Entry 5LGT (X-ray diffraction, 3.00 A resolution); this record covers chains A and B.

Chain A:
Molecule: Lysine-specific histone demethylase 1A
From: Homo sapiens
Notes: EC 1.-.-.-
Reference sequence: O60341 (KDM1A_HUMAN); residues 123-852 here = UniProt positions 123-852
Amino-acid sequence (730 residues; numbered 123 to 852; the number before each row is that of its first residue):
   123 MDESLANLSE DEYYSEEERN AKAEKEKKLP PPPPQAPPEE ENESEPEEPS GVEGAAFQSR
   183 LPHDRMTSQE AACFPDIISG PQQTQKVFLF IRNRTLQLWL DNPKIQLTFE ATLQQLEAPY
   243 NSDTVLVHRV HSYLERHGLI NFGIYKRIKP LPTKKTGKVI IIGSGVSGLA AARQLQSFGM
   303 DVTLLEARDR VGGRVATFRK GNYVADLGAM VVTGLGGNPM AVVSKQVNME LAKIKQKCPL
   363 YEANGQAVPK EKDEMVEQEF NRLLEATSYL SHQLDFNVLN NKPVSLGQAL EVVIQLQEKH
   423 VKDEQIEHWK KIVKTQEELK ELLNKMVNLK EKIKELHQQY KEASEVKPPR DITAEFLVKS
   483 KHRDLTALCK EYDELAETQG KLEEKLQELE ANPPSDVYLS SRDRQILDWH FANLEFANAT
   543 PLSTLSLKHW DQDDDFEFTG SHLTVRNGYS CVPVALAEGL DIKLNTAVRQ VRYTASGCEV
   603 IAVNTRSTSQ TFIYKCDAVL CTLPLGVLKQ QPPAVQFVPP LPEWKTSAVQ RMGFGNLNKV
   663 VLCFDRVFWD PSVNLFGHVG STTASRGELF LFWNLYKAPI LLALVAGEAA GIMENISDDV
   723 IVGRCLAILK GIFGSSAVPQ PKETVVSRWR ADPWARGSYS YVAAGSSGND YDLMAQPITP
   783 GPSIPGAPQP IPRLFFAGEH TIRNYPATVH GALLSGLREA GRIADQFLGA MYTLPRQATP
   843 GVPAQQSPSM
Disordered / not traced: 123-170, 837-852
Ligand contacts:
  - 6W3 (4-methyl-N-[2-[[4-(1-methylpiperidin-4-yl)oxyphenoxy]methyl]phenyl]thieno[3,2-b]pyrrole-5-carboxamide): M332, V333, T335, I356, F538, A539, N540, D555, H564, L659, L677, W695, Y761, P808, A809, T810
  - FAD (flavin-adenine dinucleotide): I284, G285, S286, G287, V288, S289, G290, L307, E308, A309, R310, G314, G315, R316, V317, L329, G330, A331, M332, V333, T588, A589, V590, T624, L625, P626, V629, V637, L659, K661, W751, W756, S760, Y761, G800, E801, A809, T810, V811, H812, A814

Chain B:
Molecule: REST corepressor 1
From: Homo sapiens
Reference sequence: Q9UKL0 (RCOR1_HUMAN); residues 305-482 here = UniProt positions 305-482
Amino-acid sequence (178 residues; each row starts with the number of its first residue):
   305 RAKRKPPKGM FLSQEDVEAV SANATAATTV LRQLDMELVS VKRQIQNIKQ TNSALKEKLD
   365 GGIEPYRLPE VIQKCNARWT TEEQLLAVQA IRKYGRDFQA ISDVIGNKSV VQVKNFFVNY
   425 RRRFNIDEVL QEWEAEHGKE ETNGPSNQKP VKSPDNSIKM PEEEDEAPVL DVRYASAS
Disordered / not traced: 305-307, 441-482

Chain A / chain B interface:
Pairs across the interface (89):
  E381(A) - M314(B)
  R384(A) - P311(B)
  R384(A) - K312(B)  hydrogen bond (side chain-backbone)
  R384(A) - G313(B)
  R384(A) - M314(B)
  E387(A) - P311(B)
  A388(A) - M314(B)  hydrophobic
  Y391(A) - R308(B)
  Y391(A) - K309(B)
  Y391(A) - P310(B)
  Y391(A) - L316(B)  hydrophobic
  L392(A) - L316(B)  hydrophobic
  Q395(A) - R308(B)  hydrogen bond (side chain-backbone)
  L396(A) - Q318(B)
  F398(A) - V321(B)  hydrophobic
  V415(A) - L316(B)  hydrophobic
  Q417(A) - V324(B)
  Q417(A) - A331(B)
  L418(A) - F315(B)
  L418(A) - V324(B)  hydrophobic
  Q419(A) - G313(B)
  Q419(A) - M314(B)
  Q419(A) - F315(B)  hydrogen bond (side chain-backbone)
  E420(A) - L335(B)
  K421(A) - D320(B)  salt bridge
  K421(A) - L335(B)
  H422(A) - F315(B)
  K424(A) - L335(B)
  K424(A) - D339(B)  salt bridge
  D425(A) - L338(B)
  Q427(A) - L342(B)
  I428(A) - L342(B)
  W431(A) - V345(B)  hydrophobic
  W431(A) - K346(B)
  W431(A) - I349(B)
  K432(A) - V345(B)
  I434(A) - I349(B)  hydrophobic
  V435(A) - I349(B)  hydrophobic
  Q438(A) - I352(B)
  Q438(A) - K353(B)
  Q438(A) - N356(B)  hydrogen bond (backbone-side chain)
  E439(A) - I352(B)
  L441(A) - N356(B)
  K442(A) - T355(B)
  K442(A) - N356(B)
  L445(A) - N356(B)
  L445(A) - L359(B)  hydrophobic
  L445(A) - K360(B)
  N446(A) - L359(B)
  M448(A) - L363(B)  hydrophobic
  V449(A) - K362(B)
  V449(A) - L363(B)  hydrophobic
  K452(A) - K362(B)
  K452(A) - D364(B)
  K452(A) - G366(B)
  I455(A) - Y370(B)  hydrophobic
  K456(A) - Y370(B)
  Y462(A) - L372(B)
  I474(A) - E386(B)
  I474(A) - L389(B)  hydrophobic
  I474(A) - Q393(B)
  T475(A) - Q393(B)
  F478(A) - L390(B)
  F478(A) - Q393(B)
  F478(A) - A394(B)
  F478(A) - K397(B)
  K481(A) - V408(B)
  S482(A) - K397(B)
  S482(A) - Y398(B)
  S482(A) - V408(B)
  H484(A) - L372(B)
  H484(A) - P373(B)
  H484(A) - V375(B)
  R485(A) - Y398(B)  hydrogen bond
  R485(A) - A404(B)
  R485(A) - D407(B)  salt bridge
  R485(A) - V408(B)
  D486(A) - K397(B)  salt bridge
  D486(A) - Y398(B)  hydrogen bond
  L487(A) - Y370(B)
  L487(A) - L372(B)  hydrophobic
  C491(A) - I367(B)  hydrophobic
  Y494(A) - L363(B)
  Y494(A) - G366(B)
  Y494(A) - I367(B)
  D495(A) - I367(B)
  D495(A) - R371(B)  salt bridge
  E505(A) - K360(B)
  E512(A) - K353(B)  salt bridge
Also at the interface, not in a pair above, chain A (57 interface residues in all): L385, L401, V414, H459, E477, T488, Y520
Also at the interface, not in a pair above, chain B (51 interface residues in all): S325, E341, Q348, P369

Overview:
Chain A and chain B form an interface of 57 and 51 residues respectively, with 6 hydrogen bonds and 6 salt
bridges. Among the polar pairs are K421(A)-D320(B), K424(A)-D339(B) and R485(A)-D407(B). Bound to chain A:
flavin-adenine dinucleotide and compound 6W3.
Chain A is Lysine-specific histone demethylase 1A and chain B is REST corepressor 1, both from Homo sapiens;
the structure, Thieno[3,2-b]pyrrole-5-carboxamides as Novel Reversible Inhibitors of Histone Lysine
Demethylase KDM1A/LSD1: Compound 15, was determined by X-ray diffraction, deposited together with 5LGU, 5LHG,
5LHH and 5LHI.
